1F35 - chain A; structure by X-ray diffraction, 2.30 A resolution.

[Chain A]
Molecule: Olfactory marker protein
Organism: Mus musculus
UniProt: Q64288 (OMP_MOUSE); residue numbers follow UniProt; this construct covers 2-163
Amino-acid sequence (162 residues; numbered 2 to 163; the number before each row is that of its first residue):
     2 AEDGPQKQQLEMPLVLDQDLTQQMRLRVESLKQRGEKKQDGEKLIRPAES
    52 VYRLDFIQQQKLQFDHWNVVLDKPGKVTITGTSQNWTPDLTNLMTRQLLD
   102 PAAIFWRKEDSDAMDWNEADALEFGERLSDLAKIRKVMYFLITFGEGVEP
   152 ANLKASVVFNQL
Modified / non-standard residues: Mse13, Mse25, Mse95, Mse115, Mse139 (selenomethionine; parent Met)
Construct notes: engineered mutation Mse13 (Met in Q64288), Mse25 (Met in Q64288), Mse95 (Met in Q64288), Mse115 (Met in Q64288), Mse139 (Met in Q64288)
Metal / ion sites: Zn2+ site 1: Glu3 (shared with 1 residue of chain B); Zn2+ site 2: Asp4, Asp66 (shared with 1 residue of chain B); Zn2+ site 3: Asp18, Asp20 (together with cacodylate ion); Zn2+ site 4: Asp66 (shared with 2 residues of chain B); Zn2+ site 5: Asp90 (together with cacodylate ion) (shared with 1 residue of chain B); Zn2+ site 6: Asp116, Glu119 (shared with 1 residue of chain B); Zn2+ site 7: Glu119 (shared with 2 residues of chain B); Zn2+ site 8: Asp121 (shared with 1 residue of chain B); Zn2+ site 9: Glu147 (shared with 2 residues of chain B); Zn2+ site 10 near Glu150 (its only coordinating residue here)
Curated features (UniProtKB/Swiss-Prot):
  - modified residue: Ala2 (N-acetylalanine)

[Overview]
Asp4 and Asp66 coordinate Zn2+ site 2. Asp18 and Asp20 coordinate Zn2+ site 3.
Chain A is Olfactory marker protein (Mus musculus); the structure, Crystal structure of murine olfactory
marker protein, was determined by X-ray diffraction together with 1JOB and 1JOD from the same study.
